8SWR - chains A and B of the 3 polymer chains in the assembly; structure by X-ray diffraction, 2.30 A resolution.

[Chain A (and B)]
Protein: Purine nucleoside phosphorylase
Organism: Kluyveromyces lactis NRRL Y-1140
Notes: chain B of this document is another copy of the same molecule, construct and numbering; everything in this record applies to it too
Reference sequence: Q6CSZ6 (Q6CSZ6_KLULA); residue numbers follow UniProt; this construct covers 1-306
Chain sequence (308 residues; numbered -1 to 306; the number before each row is that of its first residue; numbers below 1 keep their minus sign (Ser-1 is residue -1)):
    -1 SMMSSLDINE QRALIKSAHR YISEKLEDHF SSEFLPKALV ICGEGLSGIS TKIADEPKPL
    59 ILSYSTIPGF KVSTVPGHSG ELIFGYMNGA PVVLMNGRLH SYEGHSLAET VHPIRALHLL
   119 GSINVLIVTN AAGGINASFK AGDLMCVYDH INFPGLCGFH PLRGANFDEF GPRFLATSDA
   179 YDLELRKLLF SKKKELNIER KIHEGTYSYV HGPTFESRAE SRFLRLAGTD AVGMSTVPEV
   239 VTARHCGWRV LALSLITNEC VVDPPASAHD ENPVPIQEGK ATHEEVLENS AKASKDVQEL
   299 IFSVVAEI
Disordered / not traced: -1 to 4, 70-76 (chain B: -1 to 4, 70-77, 157-176)
Construct notes: expression tag (-1 to 0); engineered mutation Glu42 (Ser in Q6CSZ6)
Ligand contacts: DADMe-ImmG (IM5; 2-amino-7-{[(3R,4R)-3-hydroxy-4-(hydroxymethyl)pyrrolidin-1-yl]methyl}-3,5-dihydro-4H-pyrrolo[3,2-d]pyrimidin-4-one): Glu42, Tyr100, Ala129, Ala130, Gly131, Val208, Phe213, Glu214, Val230, Gly231, Met232, Thr255, Asn256, Cys258, His281, Val284

[Chain A / chain B interface]
Contacting residue pairs - 78 pairs, chain A then chain B:
  Tyr146(A) with Pro263(B)
  Asp147(A) with Ser215(B); Arg216(B); Ala217(B), hydrogen bond (side chain-backbone)
  His148(A) with Ser215(B), hydrogen bond (backbone-side chain); Ala217(B); Glu218(B)
  Ile149(A) with Ala217(B), hydrophobic; Glu218(B)
  Asn150(A) with Glu218(B), hydrogen bond (backbone-side chain)
  Phe151(A) with Cys155(B), hydrophobic; Phe221(B), hydrophobic
  Gly153(A) with His209(B)
  Leu154(A) with Phe151(B); Pro152(B); Val208(B); His209(B), hydrogen bond (backbone-backbone)
  Cys155(A) with Phe151(B), hydrogen bond (side chain-backbone); Pro152(B); Cys155(B), hydrophobic
  Gly156(A) with His209(B)
  His158(A) with Gly210(B); Pro211(B); Thr212(B), hydrogen bond
  Leu160(A) with Pro211(B), hydrophobic; Thr212(B)
  Arg161(A) with Ser99(B), hydrogen bond (side chain-backbone); Tyr100(B); Gly102(B); His103(B), hydrogen bond (side chain-backbone); His209(B), hydrogen bond
  Gly162(A) with Tyr100(B), hydrogen bond (backbone-backbone); Glu101(B); Gly102(B)
  Ala163(A) with Glu101(B)
  Arg171(A) with Tyr100(B); Glu101(B), salt bridge; Pro211(B)
  Phe172(A) with Tyr100(B); Pro211(B); Phe213(B), hydrophobic; His281(B)
  Leu173(A) with Pro211(B), hydrogen bond (backbone-backbone); Thr212(B); Phe213(B), hydrogen bond (backbone-backbone)
  Ala174(A) with Phe213(B); Lys278(B); Ala279(B)
  Thr175(A) with Thr212(B); Phe213(B), hydrogen bond (side chain-backbone); Glu214(B); Ser215(B), hydrogen bond (side chain-backbone)
  Ser176(A) with Arg216(B), hydrogen bond (backbone-side chain); Ile274(B); Lys278(B)
  Asp177(A) with Ile274(B); Gln275(B); Lys278(B), salt bridge
  Tyr179(A) with Ile274(B)
  Asp180(A) with Ile274(B)
  Leu181(A) with Ala264(B); Ser265(B); Pro271(B), hydrophobic
  Arg184(A) with Ala264(B), hydrogen bond (side chain-backbone); Ala266(B); Ile274(B)
  Lys185(A) with Ser265(B); Ala266(B); Asp268(B), hydrogen bond (side chain-backbone); Pro271(B)
  Phe188(A) with Ala266(B), hydrophobic; His267(B)
  Glu202(A) with Ser265(B), hydrogen bond; Ala266(B), hydrogen bond (side chain-backbone)
  Thr204(A) with Ala217(B)
  Phe221(A) with Phe221(B), hydrophobic
  Leu224(A) with Leu224(B)
  Ala225(A) with Phe221(B)
Also at the interface, not in a pair above, chain A (35 interface residues in all): Phe157, Val239
Also at the interface, not in a pair above, chain B (39 interface residues in all): Gly156, Tyr207, Arg220, Met232, Val259, Pro262

[Summary]
35 residues of chain A and 39 residues of chain B are in contact, with 19 hydrogen bonds and 2 salt bridges.
Polar pairs include Arg171(A)-Glu101(B), Asp177(A)-Lys278(B) and Asp147(A)-Ala217(B). Bound to chain A:
DADMe-ImmG.
Chain A and chain B are both Purine nucleoside phosphorylase (Kluyveromyces lactis NRRL Y-1140); the
structure, Structure of K. lactis PNP S42E variant bound to transition state analog DADMe-IMMUCILLIN G and
sulfate, was determined by X-ray diffraction (same publication as 8SWP, 8SWQ, 8SWS, 8SWT and 8SWU).
